3M56 - chains A and B; structure by X-ray diffraction, 1.65 A resolution.

Chain A:
Molecule: Histone-lysine N-methyltransferase SETD7
From: Homo sapiens
Notes: EC 2.1.1.43
UniProt: Q8WTS6 (SETD7_HUMAN); numbering as in UniProt (aligned over 110-366)
Sequence (261 residues; each row starts with the number of its first residue):
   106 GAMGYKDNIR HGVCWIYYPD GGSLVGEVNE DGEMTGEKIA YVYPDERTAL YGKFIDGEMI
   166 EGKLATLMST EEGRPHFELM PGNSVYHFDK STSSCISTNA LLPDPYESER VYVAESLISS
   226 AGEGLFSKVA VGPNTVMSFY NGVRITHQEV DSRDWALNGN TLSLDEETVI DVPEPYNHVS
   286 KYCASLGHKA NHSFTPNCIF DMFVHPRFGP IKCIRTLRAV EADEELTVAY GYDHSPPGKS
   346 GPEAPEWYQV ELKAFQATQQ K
Disordered / not traced: 106-115, 342-346, 365-366
Differences from the reference sequence: expression tag (106-109); engineered mutation F305 (Tyr in Q8WTS6)
Ligand contacts: S-adenosylhomocysteine (SAH): I223, S224, S225, A226, G227, E228, G264, N265, N282, H293, K294, A295, N296, H297, Y335, W352, E356
UniProt features mapped onto this chain:
  - binding site (S-adenosyl-L-methionine): A226 to E228, N296, H297, E356
  - site (Histone H3K4 binding): Y245, D256, T266, K317, Y335
What the authors report for this chain:
  - mutagenesis - Y305F: decreased binding to TAF10-K189me2
  - specificity-determining residues: Y245
  - mutagenesis - Y305F (6-fold): increased binding to TAF10-K189me1
  - mutagenesis - Y305F: unchanged catalytic activity on unmodified peptide
  - catalytic residues: G264 (proposed by the authors, not directly observed)
  - mutagenesis - Y245A: decreased catalytic activity on substrates with unmodified lysines

Chain B:
Molecule: TAF10-K189me2 PEPTIDE
Sequence (11 residues; numbered 185 to 195; the number before each row is that of its first residue):
   185 XSKSKDRKYT L
Disordered / not traced: 192-195
Modified residues: ACE (acetyl group) at position 185; K189 (n-dimethyl-lysine; MLY)

Interface between chain A and chain B:
Contacting residue pairs - 33 pairs, chain A then chain B:
  Y245(A) - K189(B)
  H252(A) - S186(B)
  H252(A) - R191(B)  hydrogen bond
  V255(A) - K187(B)
  D256(A) - S186(B)  hydrogen bond
  D256(A) - K187(B)  hydrogen bond (side chain-backbone)
  R258(A) - K187(B)  hydrogen bond (backbone-side chain)
  W260(A) - K187(B)
  N263(A) - K187(B)
  G264(A) - K189(B)
  N265(A) - K189(B)
  T266(A) - K187(B)  hydrogen bond (side chain-backbone)
  T266(A) - S188(B)
  T266(A) - K189(B)  hydrogen bond (backbone-backbone)
  L267(A) - K189(B)
  L267(A) - D190(B)
  S268(A) - S188(B)  hydrogen bond
  S268(A) - K189(B)  hydrogen bond (backbone-backbone)
  S268(A) - R191(B)
  E271(A) - R191(B)  salt bridge
  H293(A) - K189(B)
  A295(A) - K189(B)
  F305(A) - K189(B)
  F305(A) - D190(B)
  K317(A) - D190(B)  salt bridge
  Y335(A) - K189(B)
  Y335(A) - D190(B)  hydrogen bond (backbone-backbone)
  G336(A) - D190(B)
  Y337(A) - S188(B)
  Y337(A) - K189(B)
  P341(A) - ACE_185(B)
  E348(A) - ACE_185(B)
  E348(A) - K187(B)
Interface residues without a listed pair, chain A (26 interface residues in all): D259, V274, G292, D338
Interface features reported in the paper:
  - residue pairs: Y245(A)-K189(B) (hydrogen bond), A295(A)-K189(B)

Overview:
Chain A and chain B form an interface of 26 and 7 residues respectively, with 9 hydrogen bonds and 2 salt
bridges. Polar pairs include E271(A)-R191(B), K317(A)-D190(B) and H252(A)-R191(B). The authors report a
hydrogen bond between Y245(A) and K189(B); a contact between A295(A) and K189(B). From the paper: the
catalytic residue G264(A); Y305F of chain A reduces binding to TAF10-K189me2.
Chain A is Histone-lysine N-methyltransferase SETD7 (Homo sapiens) and chain B is TAF10-K189me2 PEPTIDE; the
structure, SET7/9 Y305F in complex with TAF10-K189me2 peptide and AdoHcy, was determined by X-ray diffraction
together with 3M53, 3M54, 3M55, 3M57, 3M58, 3M59 and 3M5A from the same study.
